PDB entry 2NNR | X-ray diffraction, 1.70 A resolution | chain A

[Chain A]
Protein: Chagasin
Organism: Trypanosoma cruzi
UniProtKB: Q966X9 (CHAG_TRYCR); residue numbers follow UniProt; this construct covers 1-110
Sequence (110 residues; numbered 1 to 110; the number before each row is that of its first residue):
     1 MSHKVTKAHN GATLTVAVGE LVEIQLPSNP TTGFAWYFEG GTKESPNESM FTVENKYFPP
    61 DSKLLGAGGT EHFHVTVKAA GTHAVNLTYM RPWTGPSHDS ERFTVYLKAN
Swiss-Prot annotation at these positions:
  - motif: Asn-29 to Phe-34 (BC loop), Pro-59 to Gly-68 (DE loop), Arg-91 to Ser-100 (FG loop)
Reported in the primary citation:
  - contacts within the chain: Trp-36/Glu-71 (backbone contact), Ser-28/Gly-69
  - conformationally variable residues (loop rearrangement): Glu-39 to Thr-42

[In short]
From the paper: conformational variability at Glu-39; contacts within the chain involving Trp-36, Glu-71 and
Gly-69 among others.
Chain A is Chagasin (Trypanosoma cruzi); the structure, Crystal structure of chagasin, cysteine protease
inhibitor from Trypanosoma cruzi, was determined by X-ray diffraction.
